Entry 6OUL (electron microscopy, 3.40 A resolution); this record covers chains L and Q of the 9 polymer chains in the assembly.

Chain L:
Name: RNA polymerase sigma factor RpoD
From: Escherichia coli
UniProt: Q0P6L9 (Q0P6L9_ECOLX); residues 1-613 here = UniProt positions 1-613
Sequence (616 residues; row label = number of the first residue in the row; numbers below 1 keep their minus sign (Ser-2 is residue -2)):
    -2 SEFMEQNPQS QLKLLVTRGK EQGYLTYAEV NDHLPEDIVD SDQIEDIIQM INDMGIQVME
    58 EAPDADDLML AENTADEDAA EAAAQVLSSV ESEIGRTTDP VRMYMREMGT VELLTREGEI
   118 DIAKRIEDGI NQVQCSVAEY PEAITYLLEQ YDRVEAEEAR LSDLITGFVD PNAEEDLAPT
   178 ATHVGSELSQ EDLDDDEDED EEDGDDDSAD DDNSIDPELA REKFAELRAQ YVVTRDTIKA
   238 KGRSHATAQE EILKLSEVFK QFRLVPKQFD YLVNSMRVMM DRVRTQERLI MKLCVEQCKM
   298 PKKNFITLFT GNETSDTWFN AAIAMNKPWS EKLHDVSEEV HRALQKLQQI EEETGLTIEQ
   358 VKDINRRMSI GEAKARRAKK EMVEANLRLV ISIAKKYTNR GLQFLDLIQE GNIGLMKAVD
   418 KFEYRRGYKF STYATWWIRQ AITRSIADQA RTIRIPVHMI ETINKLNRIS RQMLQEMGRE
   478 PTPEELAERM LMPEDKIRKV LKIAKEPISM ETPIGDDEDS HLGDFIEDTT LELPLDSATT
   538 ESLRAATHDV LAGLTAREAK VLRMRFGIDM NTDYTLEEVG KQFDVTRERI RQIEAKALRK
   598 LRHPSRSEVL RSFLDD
Unresolved in the structure: -2 to 89, 167-213, 237-242
Sequence notes: expression tag (-2 to 0)
Residues lining bound ligands:
  - chapso (1N7), molecule 1: Ile505, Thr509, Pro510, Ile511
  - chapso (1N7), molecule 2: Ile511, Asp513, Phe522

Chain Q:
Molecule: Template strand of rpsTP2 DNA promoter
Sequence (85 nucleotides; each row starts with the number of its first residue):
    11 GCGTTCTATA TGGACAATTC AAAGGCCGAG GAATATGCCC TTTTAGCCTT CTTTTGTCAA
    71 TGGATTTGTG CAAATAAGCG CCGCC
Unresolved in the structure: 11-14, 37-46, 81-95

Interface between chain L and chain Q:
Contacting residue pairs (14; chain L residue first):
  Trp433(L) - DG47(Q)  base contact
  Gln437(L) - DG47(Q)  base contact
  Glu458(L) - DG47(Q)  sugar contact
  Glu458(L) - DC48(Q)  phosphate contact
  Arg562(L) - DG66(Q)  salt bridge to the phosphate
  Thr572(L) - DT65(Q)  phosphate contact
  Thr572(L) - DG66(Q)  phosphate contact
  Leu573(L) - DG66(Q)  hydrogen bond to the phosphate
  Arg584(L) - DG66(Q)  base contact
  Glu585(L) - DC68(Q)  hydrogen bond to the base
  Glu585(L) - DA69(Q)  base contact
  Arg588(L) - DT67(Q)  base contact
  Arg588(L) - DC68(Q)  base contact
  Gln589(L) - DA70(Q)  base contact
Also at the interface, not in a pair above, chain L (11 interface residues in all): Tyr394

Summary:
11 residues of chain L face 8 of chain Q across their interface; the contacts include 2 hydrogen bonds and 1
salt bridge. Polar contacts include Glu585(L)-DC68(Q), Leu573(L)-DG66(Q) and Arg562(L)-DG66(Q). Ligands of
chain L: chapso.
Chain L is RNA polymerase sigma factor RpoD (Escherichia coli) and chain Q is Template strand of rpsTP2 DNA
promoter; the structure, Cryo-EM structure of Escherichia coli RNAP polymerase bound to rpsTP2 promoter DNA,
was determined by electron microscopy together with 6N57, 6N58 and 6P1K from the same study.
